Entry 8VLD (X-ray diffraction, 1.92 A resolution); this record covers chains A and B of the 4 polymer chains in the assembly.

Chain A (and B):
Molecule: Histone-lysine N-methyltransferase ASH1L
Source organism: Homo sapiens
Notes: chain B of this document is another copy of the same molecule, construct and numbering; everything in this record applies to it too
UniProtKB: Q9NR48 (ASH1L_HUMAN); residues 4-56 here correspond to UniProt positions 2584-2636 (UniProt number = residue number + 2580)
Amino-acid sequence (56 residues; row label = number of the first residue in the row):
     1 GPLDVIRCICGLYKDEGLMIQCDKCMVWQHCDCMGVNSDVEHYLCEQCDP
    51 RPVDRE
Disordered / not traced: 54-56
Sequence notes: expression tag (1-3)
Swiss-Prot annotation at these positions:
  - zinc finger: V5 to R51 (PHD-type)
From the paper describing this entry:
  - mutagenesis - W28A: abolished stability
  - mutagenesis - Q21K, D23A: unchanged binding to H3K4me3
  - mutagenesis - D15K: increased catalytic activity on H3K4me3-NCP
  - disease-associated variants - R7C, L44F, D49H: decreased binding to H3K4me3 peptide
  - mutagenesis - Q21K, D23A: unchanged binding to Histone H3.3C

Chain A / chain B interface:
Contacting residue pairs (13):
  L3(A) - K24(B)
  V5(A) - C25(B)
  V5(A) - V27(B)  hydrophobic
  I6(A) - R7(B)
  R7(A) - I6(B)
  R7(A) - Y13(B)
  Y13(A) - R7(B)
  Y13(A) - Q47(B)
  K24(A) - L3(B)
  C25(A) - V5(B)
  V27(A) - V5(B)  hydrophobic
  Q47(A) - Y13(B)
  C48(A) - P2(B)
Other interface residues (no listed pair), chain A (11 interface residues in all): P2
Other interface residues (no listed pair), chain B (11 interface residues in all): C48

Summary:
The chain A/chain B interface involves 11 residues from each chain. From the paper: R7C, L44F and D49H of
chain A reduce binding to H3K4me3 peptide; W28A of chain A abolishes stability; 7 substitutions were tested in
all.
Both chains are Histone-lysine N-methyltransferase ASH1L (Homo sapiens). Entry 8VLD (Crystal structure of
Ash1L PHD finger in complex with histone H3K4me2) was determined by X-ray diffraction, deposited together with
8VLF and 8VLH.
